Entry 5B72 (X-ray diffraction, 1.98 A resolution); this record covers chain A.

== Chain A ==
Name: Lactoperoxidase
From: Bos taurus
Notes: EC 1.11.1.7
Reference sequence: P80025 (PERL_BOVIN); residues 1-595 here correspond to UniProt positions 118-712 (UniProt number = residue number + 117)
Amino-acid sequence (595 residues; each row starts with the number of its first residue):
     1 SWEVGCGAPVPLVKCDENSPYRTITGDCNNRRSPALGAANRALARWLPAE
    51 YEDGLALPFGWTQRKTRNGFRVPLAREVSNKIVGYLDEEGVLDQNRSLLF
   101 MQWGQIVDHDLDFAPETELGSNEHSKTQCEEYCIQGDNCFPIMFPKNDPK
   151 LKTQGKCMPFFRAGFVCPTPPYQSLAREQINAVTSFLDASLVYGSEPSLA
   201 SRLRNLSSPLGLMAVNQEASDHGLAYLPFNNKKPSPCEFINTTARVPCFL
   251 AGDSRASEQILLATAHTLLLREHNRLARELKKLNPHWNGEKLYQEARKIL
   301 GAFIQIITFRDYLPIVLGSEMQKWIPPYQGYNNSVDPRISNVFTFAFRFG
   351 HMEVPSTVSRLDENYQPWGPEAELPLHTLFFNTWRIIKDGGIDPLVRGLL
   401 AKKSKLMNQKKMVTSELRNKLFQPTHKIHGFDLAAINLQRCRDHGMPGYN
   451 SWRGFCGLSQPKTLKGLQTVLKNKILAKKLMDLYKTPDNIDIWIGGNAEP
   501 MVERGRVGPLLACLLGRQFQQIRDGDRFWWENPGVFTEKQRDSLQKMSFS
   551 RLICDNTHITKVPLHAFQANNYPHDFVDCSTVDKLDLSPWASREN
Disulfides: C6-C167, C15-C28, C129-C139, C133-C157, C237-C248, C456-C513, C554-C579
Covalent attachments: N-acetylglucosamine (NAG) linked to N95, N205, N241, N332; heme (HEM) linked to D108
Modified residues: S198 (phosphoserine; SEP)
Differences from the reference sequence: engineered mutation S220 (Trp337 in P80025), S254 (Phe371 in P80025), K410 (Asp527 in P80025), M547 (Val664 in P80025)
Ion coordination: Ca2+: D110, T184, F186, D188, S190; heme Fe near H351 (its only coordinating residue here)
Ligand contacts:
  - heme (HEM): M101, G104, Q105, D112, F113, A114, E116, R255, E258, Q259, Y312, T344, F347, R348, G350, H351, V354, L376, F380, L417, L421, Q423, L433, I436, R440
  - 1-(oxidosulfanyl)methanamine (OSM): T23, I24, T25, P197
Curated features (UniProtKB/Swiss-Prot):
  - active site: H109 (Proton acceptor)
  - binding site (heme b): D108, E258, H351
  - binding site (Ca(2+)): D110, T184, F186, D188, S190
  - site: R255 (Transition state stabilizer)
  - modified residue: S198 (Phosphoserine), Y365 (3'-nitrotyrosine)
  - glycosylation (N-linked (GlcNAc...) asparagine): N95, N205, N241, N332

== Summary ==
Ligands of chain A: 1-(oxidosulfanyl)methanamine. N-acetylglucosamine is covalently linked to N95, N205, N241
and N332. Covalently linked heme: at D108. Curated annotation (UniProt) lists active-site residue H109, 3 heme
b-binding residues and 5 Ca2+-binding residues.
Chain A is Lactoperoxidase (Bos taurus); the structure, Crystal structure of bovine lactoperoxidase with a
broken covalent bond between Glu258 and heme moiety at ..., was determined by X-ray diffraction, deposited
together with 5GLS, 4PNX, 3TGY and 2QPK.
